6S19 - chain A; structure by X-ray diffraction, 2.65 A resolution.

== Chain A ==
Molecule: Thaumatin-1
Organism: Thaumatococcus daniellii
UniProt: P02883 (THM1_THADA); numbering as in UniProt (aligned over 1-207)
Amino-acid sequence (207 residues; numbered 1 to 207; the number before each row is that of its first residue):
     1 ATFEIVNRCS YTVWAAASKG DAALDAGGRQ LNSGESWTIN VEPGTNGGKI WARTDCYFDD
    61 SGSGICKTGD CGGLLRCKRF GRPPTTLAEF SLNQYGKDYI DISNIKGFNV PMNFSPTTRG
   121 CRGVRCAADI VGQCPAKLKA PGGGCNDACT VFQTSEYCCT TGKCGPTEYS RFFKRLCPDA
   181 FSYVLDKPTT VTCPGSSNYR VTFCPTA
Cystine bridges: C9-C204, C56-C66, C71-C77, C121-C193, C126-C177, C134-C145, C149-C158, C159-C164

== In short ==
Chain A is Thaumatin-1 (Thaumatococcus daniellii); the structure, Structure of thaumatin, was determined by
X-ray diffraction (same publication as 6S1D, 6S1E and 6S1G).
